8PNW - chain A; structure by X-ray diffraction, 1.70 A resolution.

== Chain A ==
Protein: Branched-chain amino acid aminotransferase/4-amino-4-deoxychorismate lyase
Source organism: Blastococcus saxobsidens
UniProtKB: H6RQF3 (H6RQF3_BLASD); residues 1-281 here = UniProt positions 1-281
Sequence (281 residues; each row starts with the number of its first residue):
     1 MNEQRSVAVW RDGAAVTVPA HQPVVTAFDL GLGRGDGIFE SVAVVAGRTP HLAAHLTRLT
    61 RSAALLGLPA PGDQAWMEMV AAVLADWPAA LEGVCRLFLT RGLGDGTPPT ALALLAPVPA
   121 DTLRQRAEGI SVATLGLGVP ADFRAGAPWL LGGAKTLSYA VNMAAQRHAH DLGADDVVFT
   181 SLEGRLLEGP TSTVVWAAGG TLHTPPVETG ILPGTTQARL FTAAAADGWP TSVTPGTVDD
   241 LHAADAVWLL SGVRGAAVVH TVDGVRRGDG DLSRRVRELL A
Not modelled in the structure: 1-3
Glycans and other covalent adducts: pyridoxal phosphate (PLP) linked to Lys155
Small-molecule neighbours: pyridoxal phosphate (PLP): His55, Arg58, Tyr159, Glu188, Gly189, Pro190, Thr191, Ser192, Thr193, Leu212, Gly214, Thr215, Thr216, Leu250, Ser251, Gly252
From the paper describing this entry:
  - binding site for pyridoxal phosphate: Lys155, Tyr159, Glu188, Thr191, Leu212
  - catalytic residues: Lys155
  - binding site for chloride ion: Arg34, Ser41, Thr191
  - binding site for pyridoxal phosphate: Ser251 to Arg254 (proposed by the authors, not directly observed)
  - specificity-determining residues: Arg34, Arg96 (proposed by the authors, not directly observed)
  - conformationally variable residues: Arg96

== Overview ==
Covalently linked pyridoxal phosphate: at Lys155. From the paper: the catalytic residue Lys155; a binding site
for pyridoxal phosphate at Lys155, Tyr159 and Glu188 among others.
Chain A is Branched-chain amino acid aminotransferase/4-amino-4-deoxychorismate lyase (Blastococcus
saxobsidens); the structure, Crystal structure of D-amino acid aminotransferase from Blastococcus saxobsidens
in holo form with PLP, was determined by X-ray diffraction, deposited together with 8PNY.
